8PO3 - chain A; structure by X-ray diffraction, 2.13 A resolution.

# Chain A
Name: Epidermal growth factor receptor
From: Homo sapiens
Notes: EC 2.7.10.1
UniProtKB: P00533 (EGFR_HUMAN); residues 695-1022 here = UniProt positions 695-1022
Amino-acid sequence (330 residues; row label = number of the first residue in the row):
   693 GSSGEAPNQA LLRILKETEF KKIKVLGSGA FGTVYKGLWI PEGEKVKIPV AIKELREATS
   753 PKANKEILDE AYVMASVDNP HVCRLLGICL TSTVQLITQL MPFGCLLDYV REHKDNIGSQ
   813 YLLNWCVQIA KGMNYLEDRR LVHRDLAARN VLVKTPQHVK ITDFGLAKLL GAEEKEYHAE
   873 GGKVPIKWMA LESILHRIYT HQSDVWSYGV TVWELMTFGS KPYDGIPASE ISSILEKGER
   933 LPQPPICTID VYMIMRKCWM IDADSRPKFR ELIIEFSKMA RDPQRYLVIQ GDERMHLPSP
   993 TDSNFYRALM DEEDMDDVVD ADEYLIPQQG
Unresolved in the structure: 693-705, 863-875, 987-990, 1002-1022
Differences from the reference sequence: expression tag (693-694); engineered mutation Arg-948 (Val in P00533)
Swiss-Prot annotation at these positions:
  - active site: Asp-837 (Proton acceptor)
  - binding site (ATP): Leu-718 to Val-726, Lys-745, Thr-790, Gln-791, Asp-855
  - site: Tyr-1016 (Important for interaction with PIK3C2B)
  - modified residue: Ser-695 (Phosphoserine), Lys-745 (N6-(2-hydroxyisobutyryl)lysine), Tyr-869 (Phosphotyrosine), Ser-991 (Phosphoserine), Ser-995 (Phosphoserine), Tyr-998 (Phosphotyrosine), Tyr-1016 (Phosphotyrosine)
  - cross-link (Glycyl lysine isopeptide (Lys-Gly)): Lys-716 (interchain with G-Cter in ubiquitin), Lys-737 (interchain with G-Cter in ubiquitin), Lys-754 (interchain with G-Cter in ubiquitin), Lys-757 (interchain with G-Cter in ubiquitin), Lys-867 (interchain with G-Cter in ubiquitin), Lys-929 (interchain with G-Cter in ubiquitin), Lys-960 (interchain with G-Cter in ubiquitin), Lys-970 (interchain with G-Cter in ubiquitin)
  - natural variant: Glu-709 (E709A: Found in a lung cancer sample; E709G: Found in a lung cancer sample; E709K: Found in a lung cancer sample), Gly-719 (G719A: Found in a lung cancer sample; G719C: Found in a lung cancer sample; G719D: Found in a lung cancer sample; G719S: Found in a lung cancer sample), Gly-724 (G724S: Found in a lung cancer sample), Glu-734 (E734K: Found in a lung cancer sample), Glu-746 to Ser-752 (sequence variant, change not given here; Found in a lung cancer sample), Glu-746 to Thr-751 (sequence variant, change not given here; Found in a lung cancer sample), Glu-746 to Ala-750 (deletion: Found in a lung cancer sample), Glu-746 (deletion: Found in a lung cancer sample), Leu-747 to Thr-751 (deletion: Found in a lung cancer sample), Leu-747 to Glu-749 (deletion: Found in a lung cancer sample), Leu-747 (L747F: Found in a lung cancer sample), Arg-748 (R748P: Found in a lung cancer sample), 12 further natural variant entries in UniProt
  - mutagenesis: Pro-699 (P699A: Reduced phosphorylation), Asn-700 (N700A: Abolishes phosphorylation), Leu-704 (L704A: Abolishes phosphorylation), Arg-705 (R705A: Abolishes phosphorylation), Ile-706 (I706A: Abolishes phosphorylation), Lys-745 (K745A/M: Abolishes kinase activity), Asp-974 (D974A: Strongly reduced phosphorylation), Arg-977 (R977A: Reduced phosphorylation), Glu-1005 to Asp-1006 (Constitutively activated kinase), Tyr-1016 (Y1016F: 50% decrease in interaction with PIK3C2B. 65% decrease in interaction with PIK3C2B; when associated with F-1197. Abolishes interaction with PIK3C2B; when associated with F-1197 and F-1092)
Glycans and other covalent adducts: compound 2II linked to Cys-797
Residues lining bound ligands: 2II (2-methyl-5-[[3-[1-[(3S)-1-propanoylpyrrolidin-3-yl]-4-pyridin-4-yl-pyrazol-3-yl]phenoxy]methyl]-3H-isoindol-1-one): Leu-718, Gly-719, Ser-720, Gly-721, Val-726, Ala-743, Ile-744, Lys-745, Ile-759, Glu-762, Ala-763, Met-766, Cys-775, Arg-776, Leu-777, Leu-788, Ile-789, Thr-790, Gln-791, Leu-792, Met-793, Asp-800, Arg-841, Asn-842, Leu-844, Thr-854, Asp-855, Phe-856, Leu-858, Leu-861

# Overview
Compound 2II is covalently linked to Cys-797. UniProt lists active-site residue Asp-837, 13 ATP-binding
residues and 11 mutagenesis sites.
Chain A is Epidermal growth factor receptor (Homo sapiens); the structure, Discovery and Optimisation of
Potent, Efficacious and Selective Inhibitors Targeting EGFR Exon20 Insertion Mutations. Compound 18 ..., was
determined by X-ray diffraction together with 8PNZ, 8PO0, 8PO1, 8PO2 and 8PO4 from the same study.
